1ZAH - chains B and C of the 4 polymer chains in the assembly; structure by X-ray diffraction, 1.80 A resolution.

[Chain B (and C)]
Protein: Fructose-bisphosphate aldolase A
Organism: Oryctolagus cuniculus
Notes: EC 4.1.2.13; chain C of this document is another copy of the same molecule, construct and numbering; everything in this record applies to it too
Reference sequence: P00883 (ALDOA_RABIT); residue numbers follow UniProt; this construct covers 1-363
Sequence (363 residues; each row starts with the number of its first residue):
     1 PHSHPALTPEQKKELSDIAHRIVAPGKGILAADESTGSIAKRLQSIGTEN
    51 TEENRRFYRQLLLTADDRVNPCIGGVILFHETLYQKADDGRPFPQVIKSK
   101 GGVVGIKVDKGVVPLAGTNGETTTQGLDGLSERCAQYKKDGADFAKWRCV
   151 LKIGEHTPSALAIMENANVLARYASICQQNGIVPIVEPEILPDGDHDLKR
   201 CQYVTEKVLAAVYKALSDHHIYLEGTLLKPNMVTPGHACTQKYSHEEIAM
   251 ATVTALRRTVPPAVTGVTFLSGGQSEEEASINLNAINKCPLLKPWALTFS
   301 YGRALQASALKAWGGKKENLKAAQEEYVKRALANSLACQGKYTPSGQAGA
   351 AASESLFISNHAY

[How chain B and chain C interact]
Contacting residue pairs (71):
  Pro-1(B) / Pro-158(C)
  Pro-1(B) / Ile-163(C)
  Pro-1(B) / Arg-200(C)  hydrogen bond (backbone-side chain)
  Pro-1(B) / Tyr-203(C)  hydrophobic
  Pro-1(B) / Val-204(C)
  Pro-1(B) / Lys-207(C)
  His-2(B) / Gly-154(C)
  His-2(B) / Glu-155(C)  hydrogen bond (side chain-backbone)
  His-2(B) / Arg-200(C)  hydrogen bond
  His-2(B) / Tyr-203(C)  hydrogen bond (backbone-side chain)
  Ser-3(B) / Tyr-203(C)
  Pro-9(B) / His-361(C)
  Lys-12(B) / His-361(C)
  Lys-12(B) / Tyr-363(C)  hydrogen bond (side chain-backbone)
  Lys-13(B) / His-361(C)
  Ser-16(B) / His-361(C)
  Gly-154(B) / His-2(C)
  Glu-155(B) / His-2(C)  hydrogen bond (backbone-side chain)
  His-156(B) / Pro-1(C)
  Thr-157(B) / Pro-1(C)
  Pro-158(B) / Pro-1(C)
  Arg-200(B) / Pro-1(C)  hydrogen bond (side chain-backbone)
  Arg-200(B) / His-2(C)  hydrogen bond
  Tyr-203(B) / His-2(C)
  Tyr-203(B) / Ser-3(C)
  Tyr-203(B) / His-220(C)  hydrogen bond
  Val-204(B) / Pro-1(C)
  Lys-207(B) / Ser-217(C)  hydrogen bond (side chain-backbone)
  Lys-207(B) / His-220(C)  hydrogen bond
  Ala-210(B) / Lys-214(C)
  Ala-210(B) / Ser-217(C)
  Ala-211(B) / Lys-214(C)
  Lys-214(B) / Ala-210(C)
  Lys-214(B) / Ala-211(C)
  Lys-214(B) / Lys-214(C)
  Ser-217(B) / Lys-207(C)  hydrogen bond (backbone-side chain)
  Ser-217(B) / Ala-210(C)
  His-220(B) / Tyr-203(C)  hydrogen bond
  His-220(B) / Lys-207(C)
  Tyr-222(B) / Arg-258(C)
  Tyr-222(B) / His-361(C)
  Leu-223(B) / Arg-258(C)
  Glu-224(B) / Arg-258(C)  salt bridge
  Arg-257(B) / Pro-261(C)
  Arg-257(B) / Pro-262(C)
  Arg-257(B) / Ala-263(C)  hydrogen bond (backbone-backbone)
  Arg-258(B) / Tyr-222(C)
  Arg-258(B) / Leu-223(C)
  Arg-258(B) / Glu-224(C)  salt bridge
  Arg-258(B) / Pro-261(C)
  Arg-258(B) / Ala-263(C)
  Val-260(B) / Pro-262(C)
  Pro-261(B) / Arg-257(C)
  Pro-261(B) / Arg-258(C)
  Pro-261(B) / Thr-259(C)
  Pro-262(B) / Arg-257(C)
  Pro-262(B) / Val-260(C)
  Pro-262(B) / Pro-294(C)  hydrophobic
  Pro-262(B) / Trp-295(C)  hydrophobic
  Ala-263(B) / Arg-257(C)  hydrogen bond (backbone-backbone)
  Ala-263(B) / Arg-258(C)
  Leu-292(B) / Pro-294(C)
  Pro-294(B) / Pro-262(C)  hydrophobic
  Pro-294(B) / Leu-292(C)  hydrophobic
  Trp-295(B) / Pro-262(C)  hydrophobic
  His-361(B) / Pro-9(C)
  His-361(B) / Lys-12(C)
  His-361(B) / Lys-13(C)
  His-361(B) / Ser-16(C)
  His-361(B) / Tyr-222(C)  hydrogen bond
  Tyr-363(B) / Lys-12(C)  hydrogen bond (backbone-side chain)
Also at the interface, not in a pair above, chain B (39 interface residues in all): Asp-17, Thr-254, Thr-259, Ala-362
Also at the interface, not in a pair above, chain C (38 interface residues in all): Thr-157, Thr-254, Ala-362

[Summary]
39 residues of chain B face 38 of chain C across their interface; the contacts include 17 hydrogen bonds and 2
salt bridges. Polar pairs include Glu-224(B)/Arg-258(C), Pro-1(B)/Arg-200(C) and His-2(B)/Glu-155(C).
Chain B and chain C are both Fructose-bisphosphate aldolase A (Oryctolagus cuniculus); the structure,
Fructose-1,6-bisphosphate aldolase from rabbit muscle, was determined by X-ray diffraction together with 1ZAI,
1ZAJ and 1ZAL from the same study.
